Entry 3VST (X-ray diffraction, 1.75 A resolution); this record covers chains A and C of the 4 polymer chains in the assembly.

[Chain A (and C)]
Protein: Xylosidase
Notes: EC 3.2.1.37; chain C of this document is another copy of the same molecule, construct and numbering; everything in this record applies to it too
UniProtKB: A2ICH1 (A2ICH1_THESJ); residues 1-638 here = UniProt positions 1-638
Amino-acid sequence (638 residues; each row starts with the number of its first residue):
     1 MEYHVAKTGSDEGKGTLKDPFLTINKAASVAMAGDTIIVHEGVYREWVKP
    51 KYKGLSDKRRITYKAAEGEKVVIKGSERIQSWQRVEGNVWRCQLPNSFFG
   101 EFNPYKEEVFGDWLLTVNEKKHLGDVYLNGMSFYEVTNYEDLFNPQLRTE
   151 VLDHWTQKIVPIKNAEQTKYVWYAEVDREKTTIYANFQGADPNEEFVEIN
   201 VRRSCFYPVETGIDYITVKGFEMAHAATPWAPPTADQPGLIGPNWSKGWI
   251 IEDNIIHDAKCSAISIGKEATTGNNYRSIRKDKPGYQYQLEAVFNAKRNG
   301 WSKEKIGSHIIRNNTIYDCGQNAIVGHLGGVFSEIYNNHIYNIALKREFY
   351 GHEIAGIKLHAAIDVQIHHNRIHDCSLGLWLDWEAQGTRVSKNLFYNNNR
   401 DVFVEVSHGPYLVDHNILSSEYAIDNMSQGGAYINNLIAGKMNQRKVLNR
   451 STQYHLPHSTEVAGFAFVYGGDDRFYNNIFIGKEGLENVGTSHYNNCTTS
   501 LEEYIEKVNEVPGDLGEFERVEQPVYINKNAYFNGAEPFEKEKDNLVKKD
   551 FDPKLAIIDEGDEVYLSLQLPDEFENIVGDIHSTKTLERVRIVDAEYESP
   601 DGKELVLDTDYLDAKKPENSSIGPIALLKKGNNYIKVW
Reported in the primary citation:
  - self-association interface (contacts with another copy of this molecule): Lys53 to Arg59, Asp177 to Glu179, Tyr276 to Lys305, Asn449 to Ala466, Asn509 to Glu519, Thr584 to Glu596
  - contacts within the chain: Asn254-Asn314, Asn314-Asn338, Asn338-Asn370, Asn370-Asn393, Asn393-Asn416, Asn416-Asn436, Asn436-Asn478, Asn478-Asn530
  - mutagenesis - W113A, E353A, K358A, W380A, D382A, W383A, E405A: abolished catalytic activity
  - mutagenesis - W113Y, H352A, H360A, R450A: decreased catalytic activity
  - mutagenesis - W113F: unchanged catalytic activity

[Interface between chain A and chain C]
Pairs across the interface (23):
  Ser56(A) - Glu596(C)  hydrogen bond
  Lys58(A) - Thr584(C)  hydrogen bond (side chain-backbone)
  Lys58(A) - Lys585(C)  hydrogen bond (side chain-backbone)
  Lys58(A) - Leu587(C)  hydrogen bond (side chain-backbone)
  Lys58(A) - Glu596(C)
  Arg59(A) - Arg589(C)
  Arg59(A) - Asp594(C)  salt bridge
  Arg59(A) - Glu596(C)  salt bridge
  Glu304(A) - Leu456(C)
  Glu304(A) - Ser459(C)  hydrogen bond
  Glu304(A) - Glu461(C)
  Leu456(A) - Glu304(C)
  Ser459(A) - Glu304(C)  hydrogen bond
  Glu461(A) - Glu304(C)
  Thr584(A) - Lys58(C)  hydrogen bond (backbone-side chain)
  Lys585(A) - Lys58(C)  hydrogen bond (backbone-side chain)
  Leu587(A) - Lys58(C)  hydrogen bond (backbone-side chain)
  Arg589(A) - Arg59(C)
  Asp594(A) - Leu55(C)
  Asp594(A) - Arg59(C)  salt bridge
  Glu596(A) - Ser56(C)  hydrogen bond
  Glu596(A) - Lys58(C)
  Glu596(A) - Arg59(C)  salt bridge
Other interface residues (no listed pair), chain A (16 interface residues in all): Leu55, Glu588, Ala595
Other interface residues (no listed pair), chain C (17 interface residues in all): Thr586, Glu588, Ala595

[Summary]
The interface between chain A and chain C involves 16 residues on one side and 17 on the other; the contacts
include 10 hydrogen bonds and 4 salt bridges. Polar pairs include Arg59(A)-Asp594(C), Arg59(A)-Glu596(C) and
Ser56(A)-Glu596(C). From the paper: W113A, E353A and K358A of chain A, among others, abolish catalytic
activity; a self-association interface involving Lys53(A), Asp177(A) and Tyr276(A) among others; 12
substitutions were tested in all.
Both chains are Xylosidase. Entry 3VST (The complex structure of XylC with Tris) was determined by X-ray
diffraction (same publication as 3VSU and 3VSV).
